Entry 8XKO (electron microscopy, 3.29 A resolution); this record covers chains C and D of the 6 polymer chains in the assembly.

Chain C:
Name: Non-structural protein 7
From: Severe acute respiratory syndrome coronavirus
UniProtKB: P0DTD1 (R1AB_SARS2); residues 1-83 here correspond to UniProt positions 3860-3942 (UniProt number = residue number + 3859)
Chain sequence (89 residues; row label = number of the first residue in the row):
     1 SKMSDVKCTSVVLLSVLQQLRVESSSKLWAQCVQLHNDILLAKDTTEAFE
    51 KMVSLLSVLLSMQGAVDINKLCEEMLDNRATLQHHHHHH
Unresolved in the structure: 74-89
Sequence notes: expression tag (84-89)
UniProt features mapped onto this chain:
  - site: Gln83 (Cleavage)

Chain D:
Name: Non-structural protein 8
From: Severe acute respiratory syndrome coronavirus
UniProtKB: P0DTD1 (R1AB_SARS2); residues 1-197 here correspond to UniProt positions 3943-4139 (UniProt number = residue number + 3942)
Chain sequence (210 residues; numbered -12 to 197; the number before each row is that of its first residue; numbers below 1 keep their minus sign (His-12 is residue -12)):
   -12 HHHHHHENLYFQGAIASEFSSLPSYAAFATAQEAYEQAVANGDSEVVLKK
    38 LKKSLNVAKSEFDRDAAMQRKLEKMADQAMTQMYKQARSEDKRAKVTSAM
    88 QTMLFTMLRKLDNDALNNIINNARDGCVPLNIIPLTTAAKLMVVIPDYNT
   138 YKNTCDGTTFTYASALWEIQQVVDADSKIVQLSEISMDNSPNLAWPLIVT
   188 ALRANSAVKL
Unresolved in the structure: -12 to 59, 192-197
Sequence notes: expression tag (-12 to 0)

How chain C and chain D interact:
Contacting residue pairs (47; chain C residue first):
  Asp5(C) - Leu98(D)
  Thr9(C) - Met94(D)
  Thr9(C) - Leu95(D)
  Val12(C) - Met90(D)  hydrophobic
  Val12(C) - Met94(D)  hydrophobic
  Leu13(C) - Leu91(D)  hydrophobic
  Ser15(C) - Met87(D)  hydrogen bond
  Val16(C) - Met87(D)  hydrophobic
  Val16(C) - Gln88(D)
  Val16(C) - Leu91(D)  hydrophobic
  Gln19(C) - Thr84(D)  hydrogen bond
  Leu20(C) - Gln88(D)
  Gln31(C) - Ile119(D)
  Phe49(C) - Leu98(D)  hydrophobic
  Phe49(C) - Asn100(D)
  Phe49(C) - Leu103(D)  hydrophobic
  Glu50(C) - Leu122(D)
  Lys51(C) - Leu122(D)
  Met52(C) - Leu103(D)  hydrophobic
  Val53(C) - Ala102(D)  hydrophobic
  Val53(C) - Leu103(D)  hydrophobic
  Val53(C) - Ile120(D)  hydrophobic
  Val53(C) - Ala150(D)  hydrophobic
  Ser54(C) - Ile119(D)
  Ser54(C) - Ile120(D)  hydrogen bond (side chain-backbone)
  Leu56(C) - Leu95(D)  hydrophobic
  Leu56(C) - Leu103(D)  hydrophobic
  Leu56(C) - Ile107(D)  hydrophobic
  Ser57(C) - Ile120(D)  hydrogen bond (side chain-backbone)
  Val58(C) - Ile119(D)  hydrophobic
  Leu60(C) - Ile106(D)  hydrophobic
  Leu60(C) - Ala110(D)  hydrophobic
  Leu60(C) - Val115(D)
  Ser61(C) - Pro116(D)  hydrogen bond (side chain-backbone)
  Ser61(C) - Leu117(D)
  Ser61(C) - Asn118(D)  hydrogen bond (side chain-backbone)
  Gln63(C) - Val115(D)
  Gln63(C) - Leu117(D)
  Val66(C) - Gln88(D)
  Val66(C) - Phe92(D)  hydrophobic
  Ile68(C) - Ile107(D)
  Ile68(C) - Ala110(D)
  Leu71(C) - Gln88(D)
  Leu71(C) - Thr89(D)
  Leu71(C) - Phe92(D)  hydrophobic
  Cys72(C) - Arg96(D)  hydrogen bond
  Cys72(C) - Ile107(D)  hydrophobic
Interface residues without a listed pair, chain C (31 interface residues in all): Lys2, Val6, Cys8, Leu35, Leu59, Asn69
Interface residues without a listed pair, chain D (27 interface residues in all): Lys97, Arg111

Summary:
Chain C and chain D form an interface of 31 and 27 residues respectively; the contacts include 7 hydrogen
bonds. Among the polar pairs are Ser15(C)-Met87(D), Gln19(C)-Thr84(D) and Ser54(C)-Ile120(D).
Here chain C is Non-structural protein 7 and chain D is Non-structural protein 8, both from Severe acute
respiratory syndrome coronavirus. Entry 8XKO (CryoEM structure of compound HNC-1664 bound with RdRP-RNA
complex of SARS-CoV-2) was determined by electron microscopy (same publication as 8XPO and 8XPP).
